Entry 5LHE (X-ray diffraction, 1.85 A resolution); this record covers chain A.

== Chain A ==
Name: N-(5'-phosphoribosyl)anthranilate isomerase
Source organism: Thermococcus kodakarensis (strain ATCC BAA-918 / JCM 12380 / KOD1)
Notes: EC 5.3.1.24
Reference sequence: Q9YGB1 (TRPF_THEKO); residue numbers follow UniProt; this construct covers 2-208
Amino-acid sequence (207 residues; each row starts with the number of its first residue):
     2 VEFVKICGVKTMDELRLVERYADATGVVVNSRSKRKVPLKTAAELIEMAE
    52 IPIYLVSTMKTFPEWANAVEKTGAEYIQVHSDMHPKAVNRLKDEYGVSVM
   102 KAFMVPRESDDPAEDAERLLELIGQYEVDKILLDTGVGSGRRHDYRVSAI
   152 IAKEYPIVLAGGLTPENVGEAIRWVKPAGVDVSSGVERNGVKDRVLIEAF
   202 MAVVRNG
What the authors report for this chain:
  - catalytic residues: Cys8, Asp135 (by similarity / conservation)

== Overview ==
The paper reports catalytic residues Cys8 and Asp135.
Chain A is N-(5'-phosphoribosyl)anthranilate isomerase (Thermococcus kodakarensis (strain ATCC BAA-918 / JCM
12380 / KOD1)); the structure, Phosphoribosyl anthranilate isomerase from Thermococcus kodakaraensis, was
determined by X-ray diffraction (same publication as 5LHF).
